Entry 7VBM (electron microscopy, 3.40 A resolution); this record covers chains G and I of the 10 polymer chains in the assembly.

# Chain G
Molecule: Histone H2A type 1-B
Source organism: Mus musculus
Reference sequence: C0HKE1 (H2A1B_MOUSE); residues 0-129 here correspond to UniProt positions 1-130 (UniProt number = residue number + 1)
Chain sequence (133 residues; numbered -3 to 129; the number before each row is that of its first residue; numbers below 1 keep their minus sign (Gly-3 is residue -3)):
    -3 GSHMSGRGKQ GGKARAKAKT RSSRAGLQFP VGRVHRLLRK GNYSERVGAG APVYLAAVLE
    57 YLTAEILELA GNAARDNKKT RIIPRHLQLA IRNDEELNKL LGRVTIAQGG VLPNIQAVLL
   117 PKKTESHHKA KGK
Unresolved in the structure: -3 to 13, 107-129
Sequence notes: expression tag (-3 to -1)

# Chain I
Molecule: 145-nt DNA strand
Source organism: Mus musculus
Sequence (145 nucleotides; numbered -72 to 72; the number before each row is that of its first residue; numbers below 1 keep their minus sign (DA-72 is residue -72)):
   -72 ATCAGAATCC CGGTGCCGAG GCCGCTCAAT TGGTCGTAGA CAGCTCTAGC ACCGCTTAAA
   -12 CGCACGTACG CGCTGTCCCC CGCGTTTTAA CCGCCAAGGG GATTACTCCC TAGTCTCCAG
    48 GCACGTGTCA GATATATACA TCGAT
Unresolved in the structure: -72 to -65, 62-72

# How chain G and chain I interact
Contacting residue pairs - 8 pairs, chain G then chain I:
  Thr16(G) with DG47(I), phosphate contact
  Arg29(G) with DC49(I), salt bridge to the phosphate
  Arg42(G) with DT38(I), phosphate contact; DA39(I), phosphate contact
  Val43(G) with DT38(I), sugar contact; DA39(I), hydrogen bond to the phosphate
  Gly44(G) with DT38(I), phosphate contact
  Ala45(G) with DT38(I), hydrogen bond to the phosphate
Also at the interface, not in a pair above, chain G (8 interface residues in all): His31, Glu41
Also at the interface, not in a pair above, chain I (5 interface residues in all): DG48

# Overview
The interface between chain G and chain I involves 8 residues on one side and 5 on the other; the contacts
include 2 hydrogen bonds and 1 salt bridge. Polar pairs include Val43(G)-DA39(I), Ala45(G)-DT38(I) and
Arg29(G)-DC49(I).
Here chain G is Histone H2A type 1-B and chain I is a 145-nt DNA strand, both from Mus musculus. Entry 7VBM
(The mouse nucleosome structure containing H3mm18 aided by PL2-6 scFv) was determined by electron microscopy
together with 7DBH from the same study.
